Entry 9END (X-ray diffraction, 1.95 A resolution); this record covers chains A and B.

== Chain A (and B) ==
Name: Malate dehydrogenase
Organism: Methanopyrus kandleri
Notes: chain B of this document is another copy of the same molecule, construct and numbering; everything in this record applies to it too
UniProt: A0A832T926 (A0A832T926_9EURY); numbering as in UniProt (aligned over 1-317)
Sequence (317 residues; row label = number of the first residue in the row):
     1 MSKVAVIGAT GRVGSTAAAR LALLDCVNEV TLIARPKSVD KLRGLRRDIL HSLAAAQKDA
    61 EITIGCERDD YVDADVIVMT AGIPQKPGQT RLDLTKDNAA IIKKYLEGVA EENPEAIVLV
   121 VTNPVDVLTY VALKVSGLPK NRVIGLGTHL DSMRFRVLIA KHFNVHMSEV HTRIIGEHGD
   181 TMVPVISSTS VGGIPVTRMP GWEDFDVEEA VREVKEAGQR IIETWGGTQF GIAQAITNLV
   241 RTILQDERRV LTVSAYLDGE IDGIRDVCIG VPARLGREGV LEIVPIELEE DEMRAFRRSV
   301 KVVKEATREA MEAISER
Not modelled in the structure: 1, 84-89, 315-317 (chain B: 1, 84-89, 197-205, 227-228, 316-317)
Construct notes: engineered mutation His-51 (Asp in A0A832T926), Gln-85 (Arg in A0A832T926), Arg-156 (Lys in A0A832T926), Thr-228 (Ser in A0A832T926), Ile-232 (Pro in A0A832T926)

== How chain A and chain B interact ==
Pairs across the interface (83; chain A residue first):
  Thr-10(A) / Trp-225(B)
  Ser-15(A) / Trp-225(B)
  Ser-15(A) / Phe-230(B)
  Thr-16(A) / Phe-230(B)
  Ala-19(A) / Arg-20(B)
  Ala-19(A) / Phe-230(B)  hydrophobic
  Arg-20(A) / Ala-19(B)
  Arg-20(A) / Leu-23(B)
  Leu-23(A) / Arg-20(B)
  Asp-40(A) / Thr-224(B)
  Lys-41(A) / Thr-224(B)
  Lys-41(A) / Trp-225(B)
  Gly-44(A) / Thr-224(B)
  Gly-44(A) / Trp-225(B)
  Leu-45(A) / Trp-225(B)
  Leu-45(A) / Phe-230(B)  hydrophobic
  Arg-47(A) / Arg-220(B)  hydrogen bond (side chain-backbone)
  Arg-47(A) / Ile-221(B)
  Arg-47(A) / Thr-224(B)  hydrogen bond
  Asp-48(A) / Gln-229(B)  hydrogen bond (side chain-backbone)
  Asp-48(A) / Phe-230(B)  hydrogen bond (side chain-backbone)
  Asp-48(A) / Gly-231(B)  hydrogen bond (side chain-backbone)
  Leu-50(A) / Val-157(B)
  His-51(A) / Leu-150(B)  hydrogen bond (side chain-backbone)
  His-51(A) / Met-153(B)
  His-51(A) / Arg-154(B)  hydrogen bond
  Ser-52(A) / Phe-230(B)
  Ser-52(A) / Gly-231(B)
  Ser-52(A) / Gln-234(B)
  Ala-54(A) / Met-153(B)
  Ala-54(A) / Arg-156(B)  hydrogen bond (backbone-side chain)
  Ala-54(A) / Val-157(B)  hydrophobic
  Ala-54(A) / Met-167(B)  hydrophobic
  Ala-55(A) / Met-153(B)  hydrophobic
  Ala-55(A) / Gln-234(B)
  Ala-55(A) / Ala-235(B)
  Ala-55(A) / Asn-238(B)  hydrogen bond (backbone-side chain)
  Gln-57(A) / Arg-156(B)  hydrogen bond
  Gln-57(A) / His-171(B)
  Lys-58(A) / Met-167(B)
  Asp-59(A) / His-166(B)
  Asp-59(A) / Met-167(B)  hydrogen bond (side chain-backbone)
  Met-153(A) / Ala-54(B)
  Met-153(A) / Ala-55(B)  hydrophobic
  Arg-154(A) / His-51(B)  hydrogen bond
  Arg-156(A) / Ala-54(B)  hydrogen bond (side chain-backbone)
  Arg-156(A) / Gln-57(B)  hydrogen bond
  Val-157(A) / Leu-50(B)
  Val-157(A) / Ala-54(B)  hydrophobic
  Lys-161(A) / Leu-50(B)
  Lys-161(A) / Ala-60(B)  hydrogen bond (side chain-backbone)
  His-166(A) / Gln-57(B)
  His-166(A) / Lys-58(B)
  His-166(A) / Asp-59(B)
  Met-167(A) / Leu-50(B)  hydrophobic
  Met-167(A) / Ala-54(B)
  Met-167(A) / Lys-58(B)
  Met-167(A) / Asp-59(B)  hydrogen bond (backbone-side chain)
  Ser-168(A) / Gln-57(B)
  Glu-213(A) / Arg-47(B)  salt bridge
  Ile-221(A) / His-51(B)
  Thr-224(A) / Asp-40(B)
  Thr-224(A) / Lys-41(B)
  Thr-224(A) / Gly-44(B)
  Trp-225(A) / Thr-10(B)
  Trp-225(A) / Ser-15(B)
  Trp-225(A) / Lys-41(B)
  Trp-225(A) / Gly-44(B)
  Trp-225(A) / Leu-45(B)
  Thr-228(A) / Asp-48(B)  hydrogen bond
  Gln-229(A) / Asp-48(B)  hydrogen bond (backbone-side chain)
  Gln-229(A) / Gln-229(B)
  Phe-230(A) / Ser-15(B)
  Phe-230(A) / Thr-16(B)
  Phe-230(A) / Ala-19(B)  hydrophobic
  Phe-230(A) / Leu-45(B)  hydrophobic
  Phe-230(A) / Asp-48(B)  hydrogen bond (backbone-side chain)
  Phe-230(A) / Ser-52(B)
  Gly-231(A) / Asp-48(B)  hydrogen bond (backbone-side chain)
  Gly-231(A) / Ser-52(B)
  Gln-234(A) / Ser-52(B)
  Gln-234(A) / Ala-55(B)
  Gln-234(A) / Ala-56(B)
Also at the interface, not in a pair above, chain A (46 interface residues in all): Gly-11, Ile-49, Leu-53, Ala-56, Leu-150, Val-165, Ala-217, Ala-235, Asn-238
Also at the interface, not in a pair above, chain B (44 interface residues in all): Ile-49, Leu-53, Glu-61, Ser-168

== Overview ==
Chain A and chain B form an interface of 46 and 44 residues respectively; the contacts include 20 hydrogen
bonds and 1 salt bridge. Polar pairs include Glu-213(A)/Arg-47(B), Arg-47(A)/Arg-220(B) and
Arg-47(A)/Thr-224(B).
Both chains are Malate dehydrogenase (Methanopyrus kandleri). Entry 9END (Crystal structure of Methanopyrus
kandleri malate dehydrogenase mutant 3) was determined by X-ray diffraction, deposited together with 9QCG,
8RS5 and 8RWL.
